6RDQ - chains A and J of the 31 polymer chains in the assembly; structure by electron microscopy, 4.00 A resolution.

== Chain A (and J) ==
Protein: Mitochondrial ATP synthase subunit c
From: Polytomella sp. Pringsheim 198.80
Notes: chain J of this document is another copy of the same molecule, construct and numbering; everything in this record applies to it too
Reference sequence: D7P7X5 (D7P7X5_9CHLO); residues 1-127 here = UniProt positions 1-127
Sequence (127 residues; each row starts with the number of its first residue):
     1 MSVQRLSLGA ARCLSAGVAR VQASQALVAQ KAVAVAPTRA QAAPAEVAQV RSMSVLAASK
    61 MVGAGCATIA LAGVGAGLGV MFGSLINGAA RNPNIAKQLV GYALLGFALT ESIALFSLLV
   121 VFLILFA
Not modelled in the structure: 1-53

== How chain A and chain J interact ==
Pairs across the interface (79; chain A residue first):
  Val55(A) - Ala58(J)
  Leu56(A) - Ser54(J)
  Leu56(A) - Ala57(J)
  Leu56(A) - Ala58(J)  hydrophobic
  Leu56(A) - Met61(J)  hydrophobic
  Ser59(A) - Ala58(J)  hydrogen bond (side chain-backbone)
  Ser59(A) - Met61(J)
  Ser59(A) - Val62(J)
  Lys60(A) - Met61(J)
  Val62(A) - Val62(J)
  Gly63(A) - Met61(J)
  Gly63(A) - Val62(J)
  Gly63(A) - Gly65(J)
  Cys66(A) - Gly65(J)
  Cys66(A) - Cys66(J)
  Cys66(A) - Ile69(J)
  Ala67(A) - Gly65(J)
  Ala67(A) - Thr68(J)
  Ala67(A) - Ile69(J)
  Ile69(A) - Ile69(J)  hydrophobic
  Ala70(A) - Thr68(J)
  Ala70(A) - Ile69(J)
  Ala70(A) - Ala72(J)
  Gly73(A) - Ala72(J)
  Gly73(A) - Gly75(J)
  Gly73(A) - Ala76(J)  hydrogen bond (backbone-backbone)
  Val74(A) - Ala72(J)
  Val74(A) - Gly75(J)
  Gly77(A) - Gly75(J)
  Gly77(A) - Ala76(J)
  Gly77(A) - Gly79(J)
  Val80(A) - Gly79(J)
  Val80(A) - Val80(J)  hydrophobic
  Met81(A) - Gly79(J)
  Met81(A) - Phe82(J)
  Met81(A) - Gly83(J)
  Met81(A) - Ile86(J)
  Ser84(A) - Gly83(J)  hydrogen bond (side chain-backbone)
  Ser84(A) - Ile86(J)
  Ser84(A) - Asn87(J)
  Leu85(A) - Ile86(J)  hydrophobic
  Asn87(A) - Asn87(J)  hydrogen bond
  Gly88(A) - Asn87(J)  hydrogen bond (backbone-side chain)
  Gly88(A) - Ala90(J)
  Asn92(A) - Ala90(J)  hydrogen bond (side chain-backbone)
  Ile95(A) - Pro93(J)  hydrophobic
  Gln98(A) - Pro93(J)
  Gln98(A) - Ala96(J)
  Leu99(A) - Ile86(J)
  Leu99(A) - Ala90(J)
  Tyr102(A) - Leu85(J)  hydrophobic
  Tyr102(A) - Ala96(J)
  Tyr102(A) - Lys97(J)
  Tyr102(A) - Val100(J)
  Ala103(A) - Ile86(J)  hydrophobic
  Gly106(A) - Phe82(J)
  Leu109(A) - Phe82(J)  hydrophobic
  Leu109(A) - Leu104(J)  hydrophobic
  Leu109(A) - Phe107(J)  hydrophobic
  Thr110(A) - Gly75(J)  hydrogen bond (side chain-backbone)
  Thr110(A) - Leu78(J)
  Thr110(A) - Gly79(J)
  Ile113(A) - Leu71(J)
  Ile113(A) - Val74(J)  hydrophobic
  Ile113(A) - Gly75(J)
  Ile113(A) - Leu78(J)  hydrophobic
  Phe116(A) - Leu71(J)  hydrophobic
  Phe116(A) - Glu111(J)
  Ser117(A) - Leu71(J)
  Leu119(A) - Leu118(J)  hydrophobic
  Val120(A) - Thr68(J)
  Val120(A) - Leu118(J)  hydrophobic
  Val120(A) - Val121(J)  hydrophobic
  Leu123(A) - Leu125(J)  hydrophobic
  Leu123(A) - Phe126(J)  hydrophobic
  Ile124(A) - Met61(J)
  Ile124(A) - Ala64(J)  hydrophobic
  Ile124(A) - Leu125(J)  hydrophobic
  Ala127(A) - Phe126(J)
Other interface residues (no listed pair), chain A (38 interface residues in all): Leu105, Ser112
Other interface residues (no listed pair), chain J (39 interface residues in all): Val55, Ala89, Ala114, Leu115

== Summary ==
38 residues of chain A and 39 residues of chain J are in contact, with 7 hydrogen bonds. Among the polar pairs
are Ser59(A)-Ala58(J), Ser84(A)-Gly83(J) and Asn87(A)-Asn87(J).
Both chains are Mitochondrial ATP synthase subunit c (Polytomella sp. Pringsheim 198.80). Entry 6RDQ (Cryo-EM
structure of Polytomella F-ATP synthase, Rotary substate 1D, composite map) was determined by electron
microscopy together with 6RD4, 6RD5, 6RD6, 6RD7, 6RD8, 6RD9 and 46 further entries from the same study.
